9C3A - chains A and I of the 19 polymer chains in the assembly; structure by electron microscopy, 3.10 A resolution.

== Chain A (and I) ==
Protein: Major capsid protein
Source organism: Shigella phage Sf14
Notes: chain I of this document is another copy of the same molecule, construct and numbering; everything in this record applies to it too
UniProt: A0A2K9VK95 (A0A2K9VK95_9CAUD); residues 1-367 here = UniProt positions 1-367
Chain sequence (367 residues; numbered 1 to 367; the number before each row is that of its first residue):
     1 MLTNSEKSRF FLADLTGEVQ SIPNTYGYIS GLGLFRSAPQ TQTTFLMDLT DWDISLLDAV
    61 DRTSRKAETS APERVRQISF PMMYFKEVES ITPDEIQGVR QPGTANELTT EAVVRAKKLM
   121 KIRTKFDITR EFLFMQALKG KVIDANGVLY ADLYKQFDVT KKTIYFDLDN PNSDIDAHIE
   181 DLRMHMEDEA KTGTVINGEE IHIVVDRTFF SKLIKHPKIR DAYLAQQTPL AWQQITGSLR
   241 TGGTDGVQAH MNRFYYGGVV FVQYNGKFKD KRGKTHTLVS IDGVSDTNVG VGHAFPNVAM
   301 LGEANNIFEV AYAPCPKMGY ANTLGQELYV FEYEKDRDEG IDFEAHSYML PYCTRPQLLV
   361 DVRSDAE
Not modelled in the structure: 1 (chain I: 1, 232-243)

== How chain A and chain I interact ==
Residue-residue contacts (30; chain A residue first):
  R9(A) with L46(I); Q77(I)
  F10(A) with V75(I), hydrophobic; R76(I); Q77(I)
  I91(A) with M318(I), hydrophobic
  P93(A) with M318(I)
  I96(A) with M318(I), hydrophobic; N322(I), hydrogen bond (backbone-side chain)
  Q97(A) with T41(I); Q42(I), hydrogen bond; T43(I); P314(I); A321(I); N322(I), hydrogen bond (side chain-backbone)
  G98(A) with Q42(I); N322(I), hydrogen bond (backbone-side chain)
  L108(A) with Q42(I); N322(I)
  E111(A) with M318(I)
  R337(A) with K317(I); Y333(I); D342(I), salt bridge; E344(I), salt bridge
  D338(A) with K317(I); M318(I), hydrogen bond (backbone-backbone); Y333(I), hydrogen bond
  E339(A) with K317(I), salt bridge
  G340(A) with M318(I)
  I341(A) with M318(I), hydrophobic
Interface residues without a listed pair, chain A (15 interface residues in all): T109
Interface residues without a listed pair, chain I (17 interface residues in all): D48, P316

== Overview ==
Chain A and chain I form an interface of 15 and 17 residues respectively; the contacts include 6 hydrogen
bonds and 3 salt bridges. Among the polar pairs are R337(A)-D342(I), R337(A)-E344(I) and E339(A)-K317(I).
Both chains are Major capsid protein (Shigella phage Sf14). Entry 9C3A (Bacteriophage Sf14 Capsid Empty
Icosahedral reconstruction) was determined by electron microscopy together with 9C2D, 9C39 and 9C3B from the
same study.
